7WB0 - chains C and A of the 4 polymer chains in the assembly; structure by electron microscopy, 3.20 A resolution.

[Chain C]
Molecule: Nts-DNA
Organism: Planctomycetes bacterium
Sequence (40 nucleotides; each row starts with the number of its first residue):
     1 CGGGATTTCATCCTGCAGCATCCCCGACCCGTATAACGAT
Unresolved in the structure: 28-40

[Chain A]
Name: dPlmCasX
Organism: Planctomycetes bacterium
UniProtKB: A0A1G3BXR9 (A0A1G3BXR9_9BACT); residue numbers follow UniProt; this construct covers 1-978
Amino-acid sequence (978 residues; row label = number of the first residue in the row):
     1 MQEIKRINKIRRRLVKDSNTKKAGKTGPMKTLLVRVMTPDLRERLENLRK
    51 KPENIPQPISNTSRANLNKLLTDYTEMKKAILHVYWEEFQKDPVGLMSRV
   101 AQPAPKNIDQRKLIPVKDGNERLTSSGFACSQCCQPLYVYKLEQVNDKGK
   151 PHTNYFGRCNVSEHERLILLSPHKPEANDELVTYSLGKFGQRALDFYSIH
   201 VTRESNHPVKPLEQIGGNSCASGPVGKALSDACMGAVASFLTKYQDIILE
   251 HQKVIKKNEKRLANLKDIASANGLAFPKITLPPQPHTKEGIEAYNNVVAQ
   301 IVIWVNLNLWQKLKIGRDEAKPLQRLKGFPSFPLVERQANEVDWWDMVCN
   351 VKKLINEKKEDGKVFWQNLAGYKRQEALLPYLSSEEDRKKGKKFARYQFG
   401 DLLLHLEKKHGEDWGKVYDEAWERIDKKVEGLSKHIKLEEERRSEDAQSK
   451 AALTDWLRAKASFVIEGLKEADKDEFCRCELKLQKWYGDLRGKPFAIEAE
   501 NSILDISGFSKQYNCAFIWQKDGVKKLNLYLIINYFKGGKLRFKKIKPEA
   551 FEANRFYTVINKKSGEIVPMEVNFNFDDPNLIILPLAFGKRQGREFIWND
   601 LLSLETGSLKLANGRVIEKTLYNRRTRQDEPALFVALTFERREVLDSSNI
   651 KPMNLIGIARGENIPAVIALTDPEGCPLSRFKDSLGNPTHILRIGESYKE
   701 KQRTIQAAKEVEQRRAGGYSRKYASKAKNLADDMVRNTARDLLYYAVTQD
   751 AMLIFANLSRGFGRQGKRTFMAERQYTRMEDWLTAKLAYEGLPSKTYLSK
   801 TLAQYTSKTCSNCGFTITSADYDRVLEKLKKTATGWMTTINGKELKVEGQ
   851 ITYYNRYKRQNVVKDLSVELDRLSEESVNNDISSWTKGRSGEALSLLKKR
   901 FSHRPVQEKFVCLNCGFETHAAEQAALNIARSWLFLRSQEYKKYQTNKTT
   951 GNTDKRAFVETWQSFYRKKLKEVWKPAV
Unresolved in the structure: 1-3, 118-124, 175-182, 338-499, 803
Construct notes: engineered mutation Ala659 (Asp in A0A1G3BXR9), Ala756 (Glu in A0A1G3BXR9), Ala922 (Asp in A0A1G3BXR9)
Cystine bridges: Cys810-Cys912

[Interface between chain C and chain A]
Residue-residue contacts - 54 pairs, chain C then chain A:
  DG4(C) - Arg542(A)  phosphate contact
  DT6(C) - Tyr197(A)  sugar contact
  DT6(C) - Arg203(A)  hydrogen bond to the phosphate
  DT6(C) - Ser222(A)  phosphate contact
  DT6(C) - Lys537(A)  phosphate contact
  DT7(C) - Tyr197(A)  hydrogen bond to the phosphate
  DT7(C) - Thr202(A)  hydrogen bond to the phosphate
  DT7(C) - Arg203(A)  salt bridge to the phosphate
  DT8(C) - Ser198(A)  phosphate contact
  DT8(C) - Glu204(A)  phosphate contact
  DT8(C) - Lys227(A)  hydrogen bond to the base
  DC9(C) - Lys227(A)  base contact
  DA10(C) - Lys106(A)  phosphate contact
  DT11(C) - Lys25(A)  phosphate contact
  DT11(C) - Pro105(A)  phosphate contact
  DT11(C) - Lys106(A)  hydrogen bond to the phosphate
  DT11(C) - Arg192(A)  hydrogen bond to the base
  DC12(C) - Lys25(A)  salt bridge to the phosphate
  DC12(C) - Asn107(A)  phosphate contact
  DT14(C) - Asn146(A)  base contact
  DT14(C) - Asp147(A)  hydrogen bond to the phosphate
  DT14(C) - His152(A)  base contact
  DG15(C) - Lys148(A)  salt bridge to the phosphate
  DA17(C) - Tyr941(A)  sugar contact
  DG18(C) - Leu802(A)  sugar contact
  DG18(C) - Gln804(A)  sugar contact
  DG18(C) - Tyr941(A)  phosphate contact
  DG18(C) - Tyr944(A)  hydrogen bond to the phosphate
  DG18(C) - Phe958(A)  phosphate contact
  DC19(C) - Tyr805(A)  phosphate contact
  DC19(C) - Asp954(A)  phosphate contact
  DC19(C) - Lys955(A)  salt bridge to the phosphate
  DC19(C) - Phe958(A)  phosphate contact
  DA20(C) - Tyr805(A)  hydrogen bond to the phosphate
  DA20(C) - Thr818(A)  phosphate contact
  DA20(C) - Ala820(A)  phosphate contact
  DT21(C) - Leu758(A)  sugar contact
  DT21(C) - Phe762(A)  base contact
  DT21(C) - Gln804(A)  hydrogen bond to the base
  DT21(C) - Tyr805(A)  phosphate contact
  DC22(C) - Glu662(A)  hydrogen bond to the base
  DC22(C) - Phe762(A)  sugar contact
  DC22(C) - Arg764(A)  base contact
  DC23(C) - Phe762(A)  phosphate contact
  DC23(C) - Gln765(A)  base contact
  DC24(C) - Lys898(A)  hydrogen bond to the phosphate
  DC25(C) - Leu894(A)  phosphate contact
  DC25(C) - Ser895(A)  sugar contact
  DC25(C) - Lys898(A)  salt bridge to the phosphate
  DG26(C) - Ser895(A)  hydrogen bond to the phosphate
  DA27(C) - Asn855(A)  base contact
  DA27(C) - Tyr857(A)  base contact
  DA27(C) - Arg872(A)  salt bridge to the phosphate
  DA27(C) - Glu892(A)  phosphate contact
Other interface residues (no listed pair), chain C (22 interface residues in all): DC13
Other interface residues (no listed pair), chain A (53 interface residues in all): Lys150, Pro151, Asp195, Val201, Ala221, Gly223, Gln512, Gly763, Lys808, Ser819, Lys864, Gln945, Val959

[Summary]
The interface between chain C and chain A involves 22 residues on one side and 53 on the other, with 13
hydrogen bonds and 6 salt bridges. Among the polar pairs are DT8(C)-Lys227(A), DT11(C)-Arg192(A) and
DT21(C)-Gln804(A).
Here chain C is Nts-DNA and chain A is dPlmCasX, both from Planctomycetes bacterium. Entry 7WB0
(PlmCasX-sgRNAv1-dsDNA ternary complex at nts loading state with flexible H2 domain) was determined by
electron microscopy (same publication as 7WAY, 7WAZ and 7WB1).
